8BRI - chains C and G of the 7 polymer chains in the assembly; structure by electron microscopy, 3.90 A resolution.

# Chain C
Name: Chemotaxis protein PomA
Organism: Vibrio alginolyticus
UniProt: O06873 (POMA_VIBAL); numbering as in UniProt (aligned over 1-253)
Amino-acid sequence (253 residues; numbered 1 to 253; the number before each row is that of its first residue):
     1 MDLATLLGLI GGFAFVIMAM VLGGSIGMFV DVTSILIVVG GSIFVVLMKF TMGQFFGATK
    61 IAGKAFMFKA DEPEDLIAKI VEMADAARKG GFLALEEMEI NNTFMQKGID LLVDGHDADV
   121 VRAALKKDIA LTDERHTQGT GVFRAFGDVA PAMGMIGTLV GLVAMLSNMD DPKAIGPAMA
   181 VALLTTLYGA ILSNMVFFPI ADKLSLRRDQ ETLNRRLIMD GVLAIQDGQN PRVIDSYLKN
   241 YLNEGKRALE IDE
Unresolved in the structure: 252-253

# Chain G
Name: Flagellar motor protein
Organism: Vibrio alginolyticus
UniProt: A0A2I3CFY6 (A0A2I3CFY6_VIBAX); numbering as in UniProt (aligned over 1-315)
Amino-acid sequence (315 residues; row label = number of the first residue in the row):
     1 MDDEDNKCDC PPPGLPLWMG TFADLMSLLM CFFVLLLSFS EMDVLKFKQI AGSMKFAFGV
    61 QNQLEVKDIP KGTSIIAQEF RPGRPEPTPI DVIMQQTMDI TQQTLEFHEG ESERAGGTKR
   121 DEGKLTGGQS PETSTQNNES AEADMQQQQS KEMSQEMETL MESIKKALER EIEQGAIEVE
   181 NLGQQIVIRM REKGAFPEGS AFLQPKFRPL VRQIAELVKD VPGIVRVSGH TDNRPLDSEL
   241 YRSNWDLSSQ RAVSVAQEME KVRGFSHQRL RVRGMADTEP LLPNDSDENR ALNRRVEISI
   301 MQGEPLYSEE VPVIQ
Unresolved in the structure: 1-10, 62-315

# How chain C and chain G interact
Residue-residue contacts (9; chain C residue first):
  D171(C) - E41(G)
  P172(C) - L37(G)
  K173(C) - S38(G)
  K173(C) - F39(G)
  K173(C) - S40(G)  hydrogen bond (side chain-backbone)
  K173(C) - E41(G)  salt bridge
  I175(C) - V34(G)  hydrophobic
  M179(C) - M30(G)  hydrophobic
  L183(C) - C31(G)  hydrophobic

# In short
6 residues of chain C face 8 of chain G across their interface, with 1 hydrogen bond and 1 salt bridge. Among
the polar pairs are K173(C)-E41(G) and K173(C)-S40(G).
Chain C is Chemotaxis protein PomA and chain G is Flagellar motor protein, both from Vibrio alginolyticus; the
structure, VaPomAB MSP1D1 nanodisc, was determined by electron microscopy, deposited together with 8BRD.
